6XTY - chains 2 and 6 of the 14 polymer chains in the assembly; structure by electron microscopy, 6.77 A resolution (low resolution: residue-level contacts below are approximate; hydrogen-bond / salt-bridge calls are withheld).

[Chain 2]
Protein: DNA replication licensing factor MCM2
Organism: Homo sapiens
Notes: EC 3.6.4.12
UniProt: P49736 (MCM2_HUMAN); residues 1-904 here = UniProt positions 1-904
Amino-acid sequence (904 residues; each row starts with the number of its first residue):
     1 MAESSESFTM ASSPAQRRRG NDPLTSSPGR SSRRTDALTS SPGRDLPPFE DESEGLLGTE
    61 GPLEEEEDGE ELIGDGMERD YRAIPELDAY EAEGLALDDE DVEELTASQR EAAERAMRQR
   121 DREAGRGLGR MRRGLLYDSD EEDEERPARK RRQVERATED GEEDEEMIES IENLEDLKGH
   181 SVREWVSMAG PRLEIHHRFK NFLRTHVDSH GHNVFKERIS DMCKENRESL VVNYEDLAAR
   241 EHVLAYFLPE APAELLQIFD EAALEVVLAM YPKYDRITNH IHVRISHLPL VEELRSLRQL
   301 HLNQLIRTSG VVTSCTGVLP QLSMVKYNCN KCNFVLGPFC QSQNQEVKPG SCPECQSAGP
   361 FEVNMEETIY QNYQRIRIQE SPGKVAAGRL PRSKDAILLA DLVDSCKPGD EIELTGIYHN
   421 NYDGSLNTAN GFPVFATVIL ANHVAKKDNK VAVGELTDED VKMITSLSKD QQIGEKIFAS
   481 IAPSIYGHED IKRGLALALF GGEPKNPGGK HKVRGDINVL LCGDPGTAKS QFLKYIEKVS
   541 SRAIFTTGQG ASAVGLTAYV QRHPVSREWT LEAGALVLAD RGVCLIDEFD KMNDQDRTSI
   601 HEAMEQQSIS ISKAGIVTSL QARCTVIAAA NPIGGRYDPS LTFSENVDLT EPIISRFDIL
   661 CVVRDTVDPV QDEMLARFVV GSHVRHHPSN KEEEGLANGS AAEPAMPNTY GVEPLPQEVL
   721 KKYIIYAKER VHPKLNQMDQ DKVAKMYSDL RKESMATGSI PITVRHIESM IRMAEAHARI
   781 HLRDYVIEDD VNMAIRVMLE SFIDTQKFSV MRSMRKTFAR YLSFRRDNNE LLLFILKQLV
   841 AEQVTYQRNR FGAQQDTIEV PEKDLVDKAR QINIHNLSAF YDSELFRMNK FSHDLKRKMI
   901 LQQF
Not modelled in the structure: 1-174, 451-459, 550-554, 690-714, 825-904
Metal / ion sites: Zn2+: Cys329, Cys332, Cys352, Cys355
Curated features (UniProtKB/Swiss-Prot):
  - zinc finger: Cys329 to Cys355 (C4-type)
  - motif: Ser655 to Asp658 (Arginine finger)
  - binding site (ADP): Ser530, Gln531
  - modified residue: Ala2 (N-acetylalanine), Ser12 (Phosphoserine), Ser13 (Phosphoserine), Thr25 (Phosphothreonine), Ser26 (Phosphoserine), Ser27 (Phosphoserine), Ser32 (Phosphoserine), Thr39 (Phosphothreonine), Ser40 (Phosphoserine), Ser41 (Phosphoserine), Ser53 (Phosphoserine), Thr59 (Phosphothreonine), Ser108 (Phosphoserine), Tyr137 (Phosphotyrosine), Ser139 (Phosphoserine), Lys216 (N6-acetyllysine), Ser381 (Phosphoserine), Ser484 (Phosphoserine)
  - cross-link: Lys178 (Glycyl lysine isopeptide (Lys-Gly) (interchain with G-Cter in SUMO2))
  - natural variant: Arg44 (R44C: In DFNA70)
  - mutagenesis: Ser27 (S27A: Impairs ATPase activity of the MCM-2-7 complex and reduces phosphorylation by the CDC7-DBF4 complex; when associated with A-41 and A-139), Ser41 (S41A: Impairs ATPase activity of the MCM-2-7 complex and reduces phosphorylation by the CDC7-DBF4 complex; when associated with A-27 and A-139), Tyr81 to Tyr90 (Loss of interaction with DNAJC9), Ser108 (S108A: Reduces phosphorylation by ATR), Ser139 (S139A: Impairs ATPase activity of the MCM-2-7 complex and reduces phosphorylation by the CDC7-DBF4 complex; when associated with A-27 and A-41)

[Chain 6]
Protein: DNA replication licensing factor MCM6
Organism: Homo sapiens
Notes: EC 3.6.4.12
UniProt: Q14566 (MCM6_HUMAN); numbering as in UniProt (aligned over 1-821)
Amino-acid sequence (821 residues; row label = number of the first residue in the row):
     1 MDLAAAAEPG AGSQHLEVRD EVAEKCQKLF LDFLEEFQSS DGEIKYLQLA EELIRPERNT
    61 LVVSFVDLEQ FNQQLSTTIQ EEFYRVYPYL CRALKTFVKD RKEIPLAKDF YVAFQDLPTR
   121 HKIRELTSSR IGLLTRISGQ VVRTHPVHPE LVSGTFLCLD CQTVIRDVEQ QFKYTQPNIC
   181 RNPVCANRRR FLLDTNKSRF VDFQKVRIQE TQAELPRGSI PRSLEVILRA EAVESAQAGD
   241 KCDFTGTLIV VPDVSKLSTP GARAETNSRV SGVDGYETEG IRGLRALGVR DLSYRLVFLA
   301 CCVAPTNPRF GGKELRDEEQ TAESIKNQMT VKEWEKVFEM SQDKNLYHNL CTSLFPTIHG
   361 NDEVKRGVLL MLFGGVPKTT GEGTSLRGDI NVCIVGDPST AKSQFLKHVE EFSPRAVYTS
   421 GKASSAAGLT AAVVRDEESH EFVIEAGALM LADNGVCCID EFDKMDVRDQ VAIHEAMEQQ
   481 TISITKAGVK ATLNARTSIL AAANPISGHY DRSKSLKQNI NLSAPIMSRF DLFFILVDEC
   541 NEVTDYAIAR RIVDLHSRIE ESIDRVYSLD DIRRYLLFAR QFKPKISKES EDFIVEQYKH
   601 LRQRDGSGVT KSSWRITVRQ LESMIRLSEA MARMHCCDEV QPKHVKEAFR LLNKSIIRVE
   661 TPDVNLDQEE EIQMEVDEGA GGINGHADSP APVNGINGYN EDINQESAPK ASLRLGFSEY
   721 CRISNLIVLH LRKVEEEEDE SALKRSELVN WYLKEIESEI DSEEELINKK RIIEKVIHRL
   781 THYDHVLIEL TQAGLKGSTE GSESYEEDPY LVVNPNYLLE D
Not modelled in the structure: 1-14, 258-291, 315-319, 663-821
Metal / ion sites: Zn2+: Cys158, Cys161, Cys180, Cys185
Curated features (UniProtKB/Swiss-Prot):
  - motif: Ser528 to Asp531 (Arginine finger)
  - binding site (ATP): His359, Ser399, Thr400, Ala401, Lys402, Ser403, Asn504
  - binding site (ADP): Arg619, Glu622
  - modified residue: Met1 (N-acetylmethionine), Ser13 (Phosphoserine), Ser219 (Phosphoserine), Ser271 (Phosphoserine), Thr278 (Phosphothreonine), Lys643 (N6-acetyllysine), Ser689 (Phosphoserine), Ser762 (Phosphoserine), Thr791 (Phosphothreonine)
  - natural variant: Pro149 (P149S: Found in a patient with mild developmental delay and autism spectrum disorder; uncertain significance), Cys158 (C158Y: Found in patients with microcephaly, developmental delay, typical facial characteristics, endocrine disorders, feeding difficulties and urogenital anomalies; uncertain significance), Asp202 (D202G: Found in a patient with intra-uterine growth restriction, developmental delay and autism spectrum disorder; uncertain significance), Gly239 (G239S: Found in a patient with endocrine disorders, developmental regression, autism spectrum disorder and epilepsy; uncertain significance)
  - mutagenesis: Glu757 (E757A/D: Impairs interaction with CTD1), Glu763 (E763A/D: Impairs interaction with CTD1), Leu766 (L766A: Impairs interaction with CTD1)

[Chain 2 / chain 6 interface]
Pairs across the interface (77):
  Arg183(2) with Asn196(6)
  Arg295(2) with Glu234(6)
  Arg298(2) with Asp202(6); Val233(6); Glu234(6)
  Gln299(2) with Phe200(6); Asp202(6)
  Leu302(2) with Phe200(6)
  Pro382(2) with Thr492(6)
  Arg389(2) with Gln237(6)
  Leu390(2) with Ile444(6)
  Arg392(2) with Thr144(6); His145(6)
  Asn420(2) with Phe200(6)
  Asn427(2) with Phe172(6); Val254(6)
  Thr428(2) with Val254(6)
  Asn430(2) with Lys205(6)
  Gly431(2) with Phe172(6); Val254(6)
  Phe432(2) with Glu150(6); Phe172(6); Phe203(6); Ile227(6)
  Pro433(2) with Glu150(6); Leu151(6); Phe172(6); Lys173(6)
  Val434(2) with His148(6); Pro149(6)
  Phe435(2) with Pro149(6); Phe200(6)
  Thr437(2) with Pro149(6)
  Pro483(2) with Glu382(6)
  Asp524(2) with Arg615(6)
  Pro525(2) with Arg619(6)
  Gly526(2) with Val618(6); Arg619(6)
  Thr527(2) with Arg619(6)
  Ser530(2) with Glu478(6)
  Lys534(2) with Gln479(6)
  Lys538(2) with Glu382(6)
  Thr547(2) with Glu475(6)
  Gln549(2) with Val471(6); Glu475(6)
  Tyr559(2) with Lys486(6)
  Gln561(2) with Ala487(6); Gly488(6)
  Arg562(2) with His440(6)
  His563(2) with Glu441(6)
  Pro564(2) with Glu441(6); Gly488(6)
  Val565(2) with Glu441(6)
  Arg567(2) with His440(6)
  Glu588(2) with His474(6); Glu475(6)
  Lys591(2) with Val471(6); His474(6)
  Gly635(2) with Lys517(6)
  Asp665(2) with Arg602(6); Arg615(6)
  Thr666(2) with Arg602(6)
  Val667(2) with Arg602(6)
  Asp672(2) with Arg602(6)
  Glu673(2) with Lys599(6)
  Ala676(2) with Val595(6); Tyr598(6); Leu621(6)
  Arg677(2) with Asp592(6)
  Val680(2) with Glu591(6); Ile594(6)
  His683(2) with Lys378(6); Leu386(6); Ile625(6)
  His686(2) with Lys378(6)
  His687(2) with Lys585(6)
  Ser689(2) with Lys585(6)
Other interface residues (no listed pair), chain 2 (66 interface residues in all): Leu300, Asn303, Gln379, Gly383, Ala387, Tyr422, Leu426, Ala429, Tyr535, Asn631, Arg636, Pro669, Val679, Gly681, Val684
Other interface residues (no listed pair), chain 6 (74 interface residues in all): Pro56, Glu57, Pro146, Val147, Gln170, Tyr174, Thr195, Val201, Gln204, Ile249, Val251, Arg295, Thr380, Thr384, Glu445, Ala446, Asp453, Thr485, Lys490, Leu493, Asn494, Ala524, Pro525, Lys583, Ile586, Gln603, Glu622

[In short]
The interface between chain 2 and chain 6 involves 66 residues on one side and 74 on the other. From UniProt:
ADP-binding residues Ser530(2) and Gln531(2) and 14 mutagenesis sites on chain 2; 7 ATP-binding residues and
ADP-binding residues Arg619(6) and Glu622(6) on chain 6.
Here chain 2 is DNA replication licensing factor MCM2 and chain 6 is DNA replication licensing factor MCM6,
both from Homo sapiens. Entry 6XTY (CryoEM structure of human CMG bound to AND-1 (CMGA)) was determined by
electron microscopy, deposited together with 6XTX.
